Entry 5IRU (X-ray diffraction, 2.00 A resolution); this record covers chains C and D of the 4 polymer chains in the assembly.

Chain C (and D):
Name: Avidin
Organism: Gallus gallus
Notes: chain D of this document is another copy of the same molecule, construct and numbering; everything in this record applies to it too
UniProtKB: P02701 (AVID_CHICK); residues 1-128 here correspond to UniProt positions 25-152 (UniProt number = residue number + 24)
Amino-acid sequence (128 residues; row label = number of the first residue in the row):
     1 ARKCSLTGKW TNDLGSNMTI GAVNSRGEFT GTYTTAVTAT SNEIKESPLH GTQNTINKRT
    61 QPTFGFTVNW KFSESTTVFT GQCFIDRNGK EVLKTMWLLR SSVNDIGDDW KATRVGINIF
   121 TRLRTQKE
Disordered / not traced: 1, 124-128 (chain D: 1, 125-128)
Disulfide bonds: Cys4-Cys83
Glycans and other covalent adducts: N-acetylglucosamine (NAG) linked to Asn17
Differences from the reference sequence: conflict Thr34 (Ile58 in P02701)
Small-molecule neighbours: 1-biotinylpyrene (B9P): Asn12, Leu14, Ser16, Tyr33, Thr35, Val37, Thr38, Ala39, Thr40, Asn42, Trp70, Phe72, Ser73, Ser75, Thr77, Phe79, Trp97, Leu99, Ser101, Arg114, Asn118
Swiss-Prot annotation at these positions:
  - binding site (biotin): Tyr33
  - glycosylation: Asn17 (N-linked (GlcNAc...) asparagine)
What the authors report for this chain:
  - conformationally variable residues (loop rearrangement): Ala39 to Asn42, Ile85 to Lys90
  - post-translational modification sites: Asn17
  - binding site for N-acetylglucosamine: Lys9, Gly15, Asn17
  - binding site for 1-biotinylpyrene: Asn12, Ser16, Tyr33, Thr35, Thr38, Ala39, Thr40, Asn42, Trp70, Phe72, Ser73, Ser75, Thr77, Phe79, Trp97, Ser101, Trp110, Arg114, Asn118

Chain C / chain D interface:
Pairs across the interface - 105 pairs, chain C then chain D:
  Arg26(C) - Asn69(D)
  Glu28(C) - His50(D)  salt bridge
  His50(C) - Glu28(D)  salt bridge
  His50(C) - Thr52(D)
  Thr52(C) - His50(D)
  Thr52(C) - Thr67(D)
  Thr52(C) - Asn69(D)
  Gln53(C) - Asn69(D)
  Asn54(C) - Asn69(D)
  Asn54(C) - Trp70(D)  hydrogen bond (side chain-backbone)
  Asn54(C) - Ser73(D)  hydrogen bond (side chain-backbone)
  Asn54(C) - Glu74(D)  hydrogen bond (side chain-backbone)
  Asn54(C) - Ser75(D)  hydrogen bond (side chain-backbone)
  Asn54(C) - Thr76(D)
  Thr55(C) - Lys71(D)
  Ile56(C) - Trp70(D)
  Ile56(C) - Lys71(D)
  Ile56(C) - Ser73(D)
  Ile56(C) - Glu74(D)
  Asn57(C) - Glu74(D)  hydrogen bond
  Arg59(C) - Glu74(D)  salt bridge
  Arg59(C) - Ser102(D)
  Gln61(C) - Asn104(D)
  Thr63(C) - Glu74(D)  hydrogen bond (side chain-backbone)
  Thr63(C) - Ser75(D)
  Thr63(C) - Thr76(D)  hydrogen bond
  Thr63(C) - Arg100(D)
  Thr63(C) - Ser101(D)
  Thr63(C) - Ser102(D)
  Phe64(C) - Thr76(D)  hydrogen bond (backbone-side chain)
  Gly65(C) - Thr67(D)  hydrogen bond (backbone-side chain)
  Gly65(C) - Thr76(D)
  Gly65(C) - Val78(D)
  Phe66(C) - Thr67(D)  hydrogen bond (backbone-side chain)
  Thr67(C) - Thr52(D)
  Thr67(C) - Gly65(D)  hydrogen bond (side chain-backbone)
  Thr67(C) - Phe66(D)  hydrogen bond (side chain-backbone)
  Asn69(C) - Arg26(D)
  Asn69(C) - Thr52(D)
  Asn69(C) - Gln53(D)
  Asn69(C) - Asn54(D)
  Trp70(C) - Asn54(D)  hydrogen bond (backbone-side chain)
  Trp70(C) - Ile56(D)
  Lys71(C) - Thr55(D)  hydrogen bond
  Lys71(C) - Ile56(D)
  Ser73(C) - Asn54(D)  hydrogen bond (backbone-side chain)
  Ser73(C) - Ile56(D)
  Glu74(C) - Asn54(D)
  Glu74(C) - Ile56(D)
  Glu74(C) - Asn57(D)  hydrogen bond
  Glu74(C) - Arg59(D)  salt bridge
  Glu74(C) - Thr63(D)  hydrogen bond (backbone-side chain)
  Ser75(C) - Asn54(D)  hydrogen bond (backbone-side chain)
  Ser75(C) - Thr63(D)
  Thr76(C) - Asn54(D)
  Thr76(C) - Thr63(D)  hydrogen bond
  Thr76(C) - Phe64(D)  hydrogen bond (side chain-backbone)
  Thr76(C) - Gly65(D)
  Thr76(C) - Thr80(D)
  Val78(C) - Gly65(D)
  Val78(C) - Val78(D)  hydrophobic
  Val78(C) - Phe79(D)
  Val78(C) - Thr80(D)
  Phe79(C) - Val78(D)
  Thr80(C) - Thr76(D)
  Thr80(C) - Val78(D)
  Thr80(C) - Leu98(D)
  Thr80(C) - Arg100(D)
  Gly81(C) - Arg100(D)
  Gln82(C) - Arg100(D)  hydrogen bond
  Gln82(C) - Ser101(D)
  Gln82(C) - Ser102(D)
  Gln82(C) - Val103(D)  hydrogen bond (side chain-backbone)
  Phe84(C) - Arg100(D)
  Phe84(C) - Val103(D)  hydrophobic
  Phe84(C) - Ile106(D)  hydrophobic
  Phe84(C) - Asp109(D)
  Val92(C) - Ile106(D)  hydrophobic
  Lys94(C) - Arg100(D)
  Lys94(C) - Ile106(D)
  Lys94(C) - Asp109(D)  salt bridge
  Met96(C) - Leu98(D)
  Met96(C) - Thr113(D)
  Trp97(C) - Leu98(D)
  Leu98(C) - Thr80(D)
  Leu98(C) - Met96(D)
  Leu98(C) - Trp97(D)
  Leu98(C) - Leu98(D)  hydrophobic
  Arg100(C) - Thr63(D)
  Arg100(C) - Thr80(D)
  Arg100(C) - Gly81(D)
  Arg100(C) - Gln82(D)  hydrogen bond
  Arg100(C) - Phe84(D)
  Arg100(C) - Lys94(D)
  Ser101(C) - Thr63(D)
  Ser101(C) - Gln82(D)
  Ser102(C) - Thr63(D)
  Ser102(C) - Gln82(D)
  Val103(C) - Gln82(D)  hydrogen bond (backbone-side chain)
  Val103(C) - Phe84(D)  hydrophobic
  Asn104(C) - Arg59(D)  hydrogen bond
  Ile106(C) - Phe84(D)  hydrophobic
  Asp109(C) - Phe84(D)
  Asp109(C) - Lys94(D)
  Thr113(C) - Met96(D)
Interface residues without a listed pair, chain C (44 interface residues in all): Phe72, Asp105
Interface residues without a listed pair, chain D (42 interface residues in all): Val92, Asp105

In short:
44 residues of chain C face 42 of chain D across their interface; the contacts include 25 hydrogen bonds and 5
salt bridges. Polar contacts include Glu28(C)-His50(D), Arg59(C)-Glu74(D) and Lys94(C)-Asp109(D). From the
paper: a binding site for 1-biotinylpyrene at Asn12(C), Ser16(C) and Tyr33(C) among others; a binding site for
N-acetylglucosamine at Lys9(C), Gly15(C) and Asn17(C).
Chain C and chain D are both Avidin (Gallus gallus); the structure, Crystal structure of avidin in complex
with 1-biotinylpyrene, was determined by X-ray diffraction (same publication as 5IRW).
